8PT7 - chains A and V of the 5 polymer chains in the assembly; structure by electron microscopy, 2.80 A resolution.

[Chain A]
Name: Polymerase acidic protein (PA-like)
Source organism: Tilapia lake virus
UniProt: A0A142I7Z3 (A0A142I7Z3_9VIRU); numbering as in UniProt (aligned over 1-419)
Amino-acid sequence (419 residues; row label = number of the first residue in the row):
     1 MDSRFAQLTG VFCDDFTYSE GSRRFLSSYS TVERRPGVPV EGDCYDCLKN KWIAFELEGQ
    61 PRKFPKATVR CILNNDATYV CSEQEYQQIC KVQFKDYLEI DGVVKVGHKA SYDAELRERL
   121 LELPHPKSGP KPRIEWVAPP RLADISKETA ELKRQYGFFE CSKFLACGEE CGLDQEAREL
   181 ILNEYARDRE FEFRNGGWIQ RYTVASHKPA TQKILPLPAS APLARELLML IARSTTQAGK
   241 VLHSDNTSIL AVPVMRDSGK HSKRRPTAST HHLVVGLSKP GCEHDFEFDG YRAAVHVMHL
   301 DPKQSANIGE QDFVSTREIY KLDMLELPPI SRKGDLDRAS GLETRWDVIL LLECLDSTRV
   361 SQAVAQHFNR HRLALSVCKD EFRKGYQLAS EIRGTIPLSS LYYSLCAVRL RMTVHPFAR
Not modelled in the structure: 418-419
Ion coordination: Zn2+: Cys161, Cys282, His284, His296

[Chain V]
Molecule: 5'/3' cRNA ends - cRNA loop
Sequence (40 nucleotides; row label = number of the first residue in the row):
     1 CCAAAUUUUA CUCACAAGUC AGGACGUGAG AAAGAUUUGC
Not modelled in the structure: 1-2, 17-40

[Interface between chain A and chain V]
Contacting residue pairs - 40 pairs, chain A then chain V:
  Gln200(A) with A3(V), base contact
  Tyr202(A) with A3(V), base contact; U9(V), stacking on the base; A10(V), hydrogen bond to the phosphate
  Val204(A) with A3(V), hydrogen bond to the base
  Ala205(A) with A3(V), base contact; A4(V), base contact; U8(V), base contact; U9(V), base contact
  Ser206(A) with U6(V), hydrogen bond to the base
  His207(A) with U6(V), hydrogen bond to the base; U7(V), stacking on the base; U8(V), base contact
  Lys208(A) with U6(V), hydrogen bond to the base
  Pro209(A) with U6(V), phosphate contact
  Ala210(A) with U6(V), hydrogen bond to the phosphate
  Val254(A) with A3(V), base contact; U9(V), hydrogen bond to the sugar; A10(V), phosphate contact
  Met255(A) with A10(V), phosphate contact
  Arg256(A) with A10(V), hydrogen bond to the phosphate
  Lys263(A) with A10(V), salt bridge to the phosphate; C11(V), salt bridge to the phosphate
  Ser269(A) with U9(V), sugar contact
  Thr270(A) with U9(V), phosphate contact; A10(V), hydrogen bond to the phosphate
  His271(A) with U8(V), hydrogen bond to the sugar; U9(V), hydrogen bond to the sugar
  Met298(A) with A5(V), base contact
  His299(A) with A4(V), phosphate contact; A5(V), hydrogen bond to the phosphate; U9(V), base contact
  Leu300(A) with A5(V), base contact
  Ile308(A) with A5(V), base contact
  Leu355(A) with A5(V), hydrogen bond to the base
  Asp356(A) with A5(V), base contact
  Ser357(A) with A5(V), hydrogen bond to the base
  Arg393(A) with U6(V), salt bridge to the phosphate
  Gly394(A) with A5(V), sugar contact
  Pro397(A) with A5(V), base contact
Also at the interface, not in a pair above, chain A (33 interface residues in all): Thr267, Leu273, Val297, Gln304, Thr358, Thr395, Ile396

[Overview]
33 residues of chain A and 9 residues of chain V are in contact; the contacts include 14 hydrogen bonds, 3
salt bridges and 2 aromatic stacking contacts. Among the polar pairs are Val204(A)-A3(V), Ser206(A)-U6(V) and
His207(A)-U6(V). Cys161(A), Cys282(A), His284(A) and His296(A) coordinate Zn2+.
Here chain A is Polymerase acidic protein (PA-like) (Tilapia lake virus) and chain V is 5'/3' cRNA ends - cRNA
loop. Entry 8PT7 (Tilapia Lake Virus polymerase in cRNA pre-initiation state mode A (core-endo only)) was
determined by electron microscopy together with 8PSN, 8PSO, 8PSQ, 8PSS, 8PSU, 8PSX and 6 further entries from
the same study.
